PDB entry 6MAR | electron microscopy, 4.50 A resolution (low resolution: residue-level contacts below are approximate; hydrogen-bond / salt-bridge calls are withheld) | chains H and L of the 10 polymer chains in the assembly

# Chain H
Molecule: Immunoglobulin G PGT151 Fab, Heavy chain
Source organism: Homo sapiens
Notes: antibody fragment or engineered binder
Sequence (240 residues; row label = number of the first residue in the row; a row labelled like 82A-82C holds insertion residues (82A, then the next letters in order)):
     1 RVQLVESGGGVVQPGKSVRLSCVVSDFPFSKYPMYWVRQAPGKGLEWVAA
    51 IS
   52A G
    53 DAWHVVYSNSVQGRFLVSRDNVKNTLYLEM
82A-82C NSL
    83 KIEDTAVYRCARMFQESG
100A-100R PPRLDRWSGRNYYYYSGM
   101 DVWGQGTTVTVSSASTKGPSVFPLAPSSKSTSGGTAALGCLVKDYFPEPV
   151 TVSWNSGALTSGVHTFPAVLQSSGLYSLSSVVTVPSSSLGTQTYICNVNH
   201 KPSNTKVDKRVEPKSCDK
Unresolved in the structure: 114-218
Disulfide bonds: Cys22-Cys92

# Chain L
Molecule: Immunoglobulin G PGT151, Light chain
Source organism: Homo sapiens
Sequence (219 residues; each row starts with the number of its first residue; a row labelled like 27A-27E holds insertion residues (27A, then the next letters in order)):
     1 DIVMTQTPLSLSVTPGQPASISCKSSE
27A-27E SLRQS
    28 NGKTSLYWYRQKPGQSPQLLVFEVSNRFSGVSDRFVGSGSGTDFTLRISR
    78 VEAEDVGFYYCMQSKDFPLTFGGGTKVDLKRTVAAPSVFIFPPSDEQLKS
   128 GTASVVCLLNNFYPREAKVQWKVDNALQSGNSQESVTEQDSKDSTYSLSS
   178 TLTLSKADYEKHKVYACEVTHQGLSSPVTKSFNRGEC
Unresolved in the structure: 110-214
Disulfide bonds: Cys23-Cys88

# How chain H and chain L interact
Pairs across the interface (26):
  Lys43(H) with Phe85(L)
  Leu45(H) with Tyr87(L); Phe98(L)
  Glu46(H) with Phe98(L)
  Trp47(H) with Pro95(L); Leu96(L); Phe98(L)
  His56(H) with Phe94(L)
  Val58(H) with Phe94(L)
  Arg91(H) with Ser43(L); Pro44(L)
  Phe96(H) with Phe49(L)
  Tyr100N(H) with Gln27D(L)
  Tyr100O(H) with Phe94(L)
  Ser100P(H) with Tyr34(L)
  Gly100Q(H) with Tyr34(L)
  Met100R(H) with Tyr34(L); Tyr36(L); Met89(L)
  Asp101(H) with Tyr36(L); Leu46(L)
  Trp103(H) with Tyr36(L); Pro44(L); Gln45(L); Leu46(L)
  Gly104(H) with Ser43(L)
Also at the interface, not in a pair above, chain H (18 interface residues in all): Val37, Gln39
Also at the interface, not in a pair above, chain L (18 interface residues in all): Asn28, Gln38, Ser91

# Summary
The chain H/chain L interface involves 18 residues from each chain.
Here chain H is Immunoglobulin G PGT151 Fab, Heavy chain and chain L is Immunoglobulin G PGT151, Light chain,
both from Homo sapiens. Entry 6MAR (HIV-1 Envelope Glycoprotein Clone BG505 delCT N332T in complex with
broadly neutralizing antibody Fab PGT151) was determined by electron microscopy.
